Entry 8C5V (electron microscopy, 12.00 A resolution (very low resolution: no residue pairs are listed; an interface is given only as per-side residue counts)); this record covers chains A and D of the 20 polymer chains in the assembly.

== Chain A ==
Name: Chemotaxis protein CheA
From: Escherichia coli
Notes: EC 2.7.13.3
UniProt: P07363 (CHEA_ECOLI); numbering as in UniProt (aligned over 257-647)
Sequence (391 residues; row label = number of the first residue in the row):
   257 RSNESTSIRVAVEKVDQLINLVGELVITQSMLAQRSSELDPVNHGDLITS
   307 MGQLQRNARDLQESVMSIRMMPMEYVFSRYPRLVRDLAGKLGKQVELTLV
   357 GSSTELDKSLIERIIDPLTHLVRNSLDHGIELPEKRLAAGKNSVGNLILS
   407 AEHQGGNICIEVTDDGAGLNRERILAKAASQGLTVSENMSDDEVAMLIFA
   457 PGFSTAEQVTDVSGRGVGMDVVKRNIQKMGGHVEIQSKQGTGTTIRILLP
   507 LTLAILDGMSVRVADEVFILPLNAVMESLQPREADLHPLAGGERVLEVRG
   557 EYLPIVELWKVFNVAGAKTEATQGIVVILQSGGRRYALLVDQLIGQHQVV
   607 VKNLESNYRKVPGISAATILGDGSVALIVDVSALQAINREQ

== Chain D ==
Name: Chemotaxis protein CheA
From: Escherichia coli
Notes: EC 2.7.13.3
UniProt: P07363 (CHEA_ECOLI); numbering as in UniProt (aligned over 1-131)
Sequence (131 residues; numbered 1 to 131; the number before each row is that of its first residue):
     1 MSMDISDFYQTFFDEADELLADMEQHLLVLQPEAPDAEQLNAIFRAAHSI
    51 KGGAGTFGFSVLQETTHLMENLLDEARRGEMQLNTDIINLFLETKDIMQE
   101 QLDAYKQSQEPDAASFDYICQALRQLALEAK
UniProt features mapped onto this chain:
  - modified residue: His48 (Phosphohistidine)
What the authors report for this chain:
  - post-translational modification sites: His48 (citing earlier work)

== Interface between chain A and chain D ==
At this resolution (12 A) residue pairs are not listed: 15 residues of chain A and 11 of chain D lie at the interface.

== Summary ==
15 residues of chain A and 11 residues of chain D are in contact. From the paper: a modification site at
His48(D).
Chain A is Chemotaxis protein CheA and chain D is Chemotaxis protein CheA, both from Escherichia coli; the
structure, Chemotaxis core signalling unit from E protein lysed E. coli cells, was determined by electron
microscopy.
